PDB entry 6GL7 | electron microscopy, 6.30 A resolution (low resolution: residue-level contacts below are approximate; hydrogen-bond / salt-bridge calls are withheld) | chains B and A of the 6 polymer chains in the assembly

== Chain B (and A) ==
Molecule: Neurturin
From: Homo sapiens
Notes: chain A of this document is another copy of the same molecule, construct and numbering; everything in this record applies to it too
UniProt: Q99748 (NRTN_HUMAN); numbering as in UniProt (aligned over 96-197)
Chain sequence (102 residues; numbered 96 to 197; the number before each row is that of its first residue):
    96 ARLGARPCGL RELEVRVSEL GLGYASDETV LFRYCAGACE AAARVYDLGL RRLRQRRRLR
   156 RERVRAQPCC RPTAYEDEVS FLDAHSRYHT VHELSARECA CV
Not modelled in the structure: 96-97
Disulfides: Cys103-Cys165, Cys130-Cys194, Cys134-Cys196
Swiss-Prot annotation at these positions:
  - binding site (heparan sulfate group): Arg149, Arg158, Arg160, Gln162
  - natural variant: Ala96 (A96S: May contribute to Hirschsprung disease in patients carrying a RET mutation)
  - mutagenesis: Arg158 to Gln162 (Strongly decreased binding to heparan sulfate)
What the authors report for this chain:
  - self-association interface (contacts with another copy of this molecule); pairs are residue here / residue on that copy: Cys164-Cys164 (disulfide)
  - mutagenesis - Y119A, E135S/R139S: unchanged binding to GDNF family receptor alpha-2
  - mutagenesis - Y119A, E135S/R139S (1.5-fold): decreased signaling
  - mutagenesis - E135S/R139S: unchanged binding to Proto-oncogene tyrosine-protein kinase receptor Ret
  - mutagenesis - Y119A: decreased binding to Proto-oncogene tyrosine-protein kinase receptor Ret

== Interface between chain B and chain A ==
Inter-chain disulfides: Cys164(B)-Cys164(A)
Contacting residue pairs (85; chain B residue first):
  Ala100(B) with Arg158(A)
  Arg101(B) with Arg155(A); Glu157(A)
  Arg106(B) with Glu157(A)
  Leu108(B) with Arg153(A); Leu154(A)
  Val110(B) with Leu148(A)
  Glu114(B) with Arg151(A); Arg153(A)
  Leu115(B) with Arg147(A); Leu148(A)
  Phe127(B) with Tyr141(A); Leu145(A)
  Arg128(B) with Tyr141(A)
  Tyr129(B) with Tyr141(A); Leu154(A); Arg155(A)
  Cys130(B) with Tyr141(A)
  Ala131(B) with Glu157(A); Arg158(A); Val159(A)
  Gly132(B) with Glu157(A); Arg158(A)
  Arg139(B) with Tyr170(A); Glu188(A)
  Val140(B) with Leu117(A); Val186(A); His187(A); Glu188(A); Leu189(A)
  Tyr141(B) with Phe127(A); Arg128(A); Tyr129(A); Cys130(A); Pro167(A); Tyr170(A); Glu188(A); Ala191(A)
  Asp142(B) with Arg166(A)
  Gly144(B) with Leu115(A)
  Leu145(B) with Phe127(A)
  Arg147(B) with Leu115(A)
  Leu148(B) with Val110(A); Leu115(A); Phe127(A)
  Arg151(B) with Glu114(A)
  Arg153(B) with Leu108(A); Glu114(A)
  Leu154(B) with Leu108(A); Tyr129(A)
  Glu157(B) with Arg101(A); Arg106(A); Ala131(A); Gly132(A)
  Arg158(B) with Ala131(A); Gly132(A); Ala133(A); Gln162(A)
  Val159(B) with Ala131(A)
  Arg160(B) with Gln162(A); Cys164(A); Arg166(A)
  Gln162(B) with Arg160(A); Arg166(A)
  Pro163(B) with Arg166(A)
  Cys164(B) with Arg160(A); Cys164(A), disulfide
  Cys165(B) with Arg158(A)
  Arg166(B) with Asp142(A); Arg160(A); Gln162(A); Pro163(A); Val197(A)
  Pro167(B) with Tyr141(A); Val197(A)
  Tyr170(B) with Tyr141(A)
  Val186(B) with Val140(A)
  His187(B) with Val140(A)
  Glu188(B) with Arg139(A); Val140(A); Tyr141(A)
  Leu189(B) with Val140(A); Tyr141(A)
  Val197(B) with Arg166(A); Pro167(A)
Interface residues without a listed pair, chain B (47 interface residues in all): Glu109, Leu117, Ala133, Leu143, Arg155, Ser190, Ala191
Interface residues without a listed pair, chain A (46 interface residues in all): Ala100, Glu109, Leu143, Gly144, Cys165

== In short ==
The interface between chain B and chain A involves 47 residues on one side and 46 on the other; the contacts
include 1 disulfide bond. The paper reports that Y119A and E135S/R139S of chain B reduce signaling; a
self-association interface involving Cys164(B).
Chain B and chain A are both Neurturin (Homo sapiens); the structure, Neurturin-GFRa2-RET extracellular
complex, was determined by electron microscopy.
